PDB entry 7ZM7 | electron microscopy, 2.77 A resolution | chains A and Y of the 43 polymer chains in the assembly

[Chain A]
Protein: NADH-ubiquinone oxidoreductase-like protein
From: Chaetomium thermophilum var. thermophilum DSM 1495
Reference sequence: G0RYA1 (G0RYA1_CHATD); aligned to UniProt positions 1-749 over residues 1-749 (the alignment contains insertions or deletions, so no single offset holds)
Amino-acid sequence (749 residues; numbered 1 to 749; the number before each row is that of its first residue):
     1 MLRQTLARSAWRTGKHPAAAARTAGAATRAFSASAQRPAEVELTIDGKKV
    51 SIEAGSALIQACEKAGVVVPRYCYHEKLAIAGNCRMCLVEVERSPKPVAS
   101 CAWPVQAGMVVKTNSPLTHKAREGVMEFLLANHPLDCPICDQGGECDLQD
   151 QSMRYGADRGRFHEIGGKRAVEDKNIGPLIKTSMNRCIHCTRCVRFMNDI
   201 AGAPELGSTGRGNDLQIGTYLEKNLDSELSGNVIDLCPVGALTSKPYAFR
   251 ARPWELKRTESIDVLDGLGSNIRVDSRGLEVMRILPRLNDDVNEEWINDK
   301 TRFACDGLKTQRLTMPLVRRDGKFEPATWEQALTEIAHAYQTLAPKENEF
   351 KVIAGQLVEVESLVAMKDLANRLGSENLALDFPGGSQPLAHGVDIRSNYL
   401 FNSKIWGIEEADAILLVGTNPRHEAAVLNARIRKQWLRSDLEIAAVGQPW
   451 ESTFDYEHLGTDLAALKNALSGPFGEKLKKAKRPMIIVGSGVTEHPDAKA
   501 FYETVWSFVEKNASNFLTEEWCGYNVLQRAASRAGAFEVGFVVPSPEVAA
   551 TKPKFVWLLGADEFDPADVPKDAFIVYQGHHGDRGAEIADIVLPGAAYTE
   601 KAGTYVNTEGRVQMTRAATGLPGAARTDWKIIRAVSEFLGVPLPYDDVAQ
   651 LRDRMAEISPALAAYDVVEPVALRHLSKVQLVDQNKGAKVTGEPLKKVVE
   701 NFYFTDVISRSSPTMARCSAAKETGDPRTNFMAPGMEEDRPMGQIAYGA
Not modelled in the structure: 1-38
Differences from the reference sequence: conflict Y72 (Val73 in G0RYA1), C73 (Ser74 in G0RYA1), Y74 (Met75 in G0RYA1), H75 (Arg76 in G0RYA1), E76 (Arg77 in G0RYA1)
Metal / ion sites: 2Fe-2S cluster Fe: C73, C84, C87, C101; 4Fe-4S cluster Fe site 1: H133, C137, C140, C146; 4Fe-4S cluster Fe site 2: C187, C190, C193, C237
Residues lining bound ligands:
  - 2Fe-2S cluster (FES): R71, Y72, C73, Y74, A81, G82, N83, C84, R85, M86, C87, C101
  - 4Fe-4S cluster (SF4), molecule 1: H133, P134, D136, C137, C140, Q142, G143, C146, L148, Q149, V239, G240
  - 4Fe-4S cluster (SF4), molecule 2: M184, C187, I188, H189, C190, T191, R192, C193, I217, C237, P238, V239, A241, L242

[Chain Y]
Protein: NADH dehydrogenase [ubiquinone] iron-sulfur protein 4, mitochondrial
From: Chaetomium thermophilum var. thermophilum DSM 1495
Reference sequence: G0S3Y7 (G0S3Y7_CHATD); residue numbers follow UniProt; this construct covers 1-210
Amino-acid sequence (210 residues; numbered 1 to 210; the number before each row is that of its first residue):
     1 MSSLRPAATSAARLLRNSTASSRATAVAVMPCRAAHNIHVPVQKERTKED
    51 SPLATLPRNAPDYNVPIDIATSTFTPVPKNVQDGSEENVVPAGLISGAPM
   101 ELQARTVRIYKPAKPATQSGEKNTQLWRMDWDVLGKGHRWENPLMGWQSS
   151 ADFMQGTHLTFKTKEDAIAFAEKQGYEYFVQEPNERHFRPKAYANNFLYS
   201 PGKLKHIRTK
Not modelled in the structure: 1-56

[Chain A / chain Y interface]
Residue-residue contacts - 99 pairs, chain A then chain Y:
  I52(A) with F188(Y), hydrophobic
  E53(A) with F188(Y)
  G55(A) with P190(Y); K191(Y)
  S56(A) with F188(Y); P190(Y); K191(Y)
  A57(A) with K191(Y), hydrogen bond (backbone-backbone)
  Q60(A) with F188(Y); R189(Y), hydrogen bond (side chain-backbone); P190(Y); K191(Y), hydrogen bond (side chain-backbone)
  Y74(A) with K191(Y)
  H75(A) with K191(Y)
  E76(A) with R186(Y); K191(Y), hydrogen bond (backbone-side chain)
  K77(A) with R186(Y)
  L78(A) with K191(Y), hydrogen bond (backbone-side chain)
  A79(A) with N196(Y); R208(Y)
  I80(A) with K191(Y); A192(Y); Y193(Y); N196(Y), hydrogen bond (backbone-side chain)
  A102(A) with Y193(Y), hydrophobic
  E145(A) with T117(Y), hydrogen bond; Q118(Y)
  C146(A) with Q118(Y)
  D147(A) with Q118(Y); S119(Y), hydrogen bond (side chain-backbone)
  D150(A) with Q118(Y)
  T191(A) with K210(Y), hydrogen bond (side chain-backbone)
  R192(A) with S119(Y), hydrogen bond
  V194(A) with T209(Y)
  R195(A) with K210(Y)
  N198(A) with H206(Y), hydrogen bond (backbone-side chain); I207(Y), hydrogen bond (side chain-backbone); T209(Y)
  D199(A) with H206(Y), salt bridge; R208(Y), salt bridge
  D235(A) with A116(Y); T117(Y)
  K257(A) with V133(Y)
  R258(A) with R128(Y)
  E260(A) with Y110(Y); K111(Y); P112(Y); A113(Y), hydrogen bond (side chain-backbone); Q181(Y)
  R273(A) with P115(Y)
  R277(A) with Q148(Y)
  G278(A) with R139(Y); Q148(Y)
  L279(A) with R139(Y); Q148(Y), hydrogen bond (backbone-side chain)
  E280(A) with Q148(Y)
  L285(A) with T117(Y)
  P286(A) with A116(Y)
  R287(A) with Q181(Y), hydrogen bond; N184(Y)
  L288(A) with N184(Y); E185(Y); R186(Y)
  N289(A) with N184(Y), hydrogen bond
  D290(A) with E185(Y); R186(Y); H187(Y), hydrogen bond (side chain-backbone)
  D291(A) with H187(Y), salt bridge
  E295(A) with R186(Y), salt bridge
  W406(A) with H187(Y)
  R433(A) with H206(Y)
  W436(A) with K205(Y), hydrogen bond (backbone-side chain)
  L437(A) with K205(Y); H206(Y)
  R438(A) with R189(Y)
  S439(A) with K205(Y), hydrogen bond (backbone-side chain)
  M614(A) with R108(Y); F179(Y), hydrophobic
  R616(A) with R108(Y); Y110(Y); D130(Y), salt bridge; W131(Y), hydrogen bond (side chain-backbone); D132(Y), salt bridge
  A617(A) with V133(Y)
  A618(A) with V133(Y)
  T619(A) with V133(Y)
  G620(A) with L134(Y); G135(Y)
  L621(A) with G135(Y), hydrogen bond (backbone-backbone)
  D646(A) with P61(Y); Y63(Y)
  D647(A) with K79(Y)
  A649(A) with N59(Y), hydrogen bond (backbone-side chain)
  Q650(A) with R58(Y), hydrogen bond (side chain-backbone); N59(Y); A60(Y); P61(Y)
  D653(A) with N59(Y), hydrogen bond
  Y665(A) with F179(Y), hydrophobic
Also at the interface, not in a pair above, chain A (65 interface residues in all): R71, Q142, C237, R283, D666
Also at the interface, not in a pair above, chain Y (50 interface residues in all): K114, G120, H138, W140, E141, E182

[Summary]
65 residues of chain A and 50 residues of chain Y are in contact; the contacts include 24 hydrogen bonds and 6
salt bridges. Among the polar pairs are D199(A)-H206(Y), D199(A)-R208(Y) and D291(A)-H187(Y). Chain A binds
2Fe-2S cluster and 4Fe-4S cluster.
Chain A is NADH-ubiquinone oxidoreductase-like protein and chain Y is NADH dehydrogenase [ubiquinone]
iron-sulfur protein 4, mitochondrial, both from Chaetomium thermophilum var. thermophilum DSM 1495; the
structure, CryoEM structure of mitochondrial complex I from Chaetomium thermophilum (inhibited by DDM), was
determined by electron microscopy together with 7ZM8, 7ZMB, 7ZME, 7ZMG and 7ZMH from the same study.
